Entry 5Y97 (X-ray diffraction, 3.05 A resolution); this record covers chains B and C of the 3 polymer chains in the assembly.

== Chain B ==
Protein: Seed lectin
Source organism: Trichosanthes anguina
UniProtKB: U3KRF8 (SGSL_TRIAN); numbering as in UniProt (aligned over 47-255)
Amino-acid sequence (209 residues; numbered 47 to 255; the number before each row is that of its first residue):
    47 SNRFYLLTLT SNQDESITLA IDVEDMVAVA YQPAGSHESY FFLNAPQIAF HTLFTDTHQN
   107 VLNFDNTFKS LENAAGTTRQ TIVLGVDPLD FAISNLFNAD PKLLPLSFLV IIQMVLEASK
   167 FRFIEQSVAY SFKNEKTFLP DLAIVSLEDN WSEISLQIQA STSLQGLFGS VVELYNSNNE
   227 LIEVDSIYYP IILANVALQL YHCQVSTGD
Unresolved in the structure: 47, 254-255

== Chain C ==
Protein: Seed lectin
Source organism: Trichosanthes anguina
UniProtKB: U3KRF8 (SGSL_TRIAN); residues 1-264 here correspond to UniProt positions 256-519 (UniProt number = residue number + 255)
Amino-acid sequence (264 residues; row label = number of the first residue in the row):
     1 NECLVETRTT RISGRDALCV DVAGALTSDG SRLILYPCGQ QVNQKWTFHS DGTVRSLGKC
    61 LATNNSKFGN LVVIYDCSKL AAEDISWDVS VGGTIMNPNY EDLALTSNKA TRSTNLTMEV
   121 NTYSASQGWR VGNYVQPIIG SIVGLDDMCL EATDGNTNMW LEECVPNQRE QSWALYSDGT
   181 IRVDDNRELC VTASSSTYDN WKVITILNCD GSNNQRWVFL ADGSISTPGN QRLAMDVARS
   241 DVDLKKIILH RPHGDLNQQW VLFY
Swiss-Prot annotation at these positions:
  - binding site (a carbohydrate): Asp21 to Gly24, Gln41 to Asn43, Asp199, Asp236 to Arg239, His250 to His253, Asn257
  - glycosylation: Asn115 (N-linked (GlcNAc...) asparagine)
Disulfides: Cys60-Cys77
Small-molecule neighbours: N-acetylglucosamine (NAG; 2-acetamido-2-deoxy-beta-D-glucopyranose): Arg32, Leu71, Asn115
What the authors report for this chain:
  - binding site for beta-D-galactopyranose: Gly24 (from molecular simulation)
  - binding site for beta-D-galactopyranose: Tyr36 (proposed by the authors, not directly observed)

== Chain B / chain C interface ==
Inter-chain disulfides: Cys249(B)-Cys3(C)
Pairs across the interface (62):
  Arg168(B) - Ala221(C)  hydrogen bond (side chain-backbone)
  Arg168(B) - Asp222(C)
  Arg168(B) - Gly223(C)
  Phe169(B) - Phe263(C)  hydrophobic
  Phe169(B) - Tyr264(C)
  Gln172(B) - Val143(C)
  Gln172(B) - Asp147(C)  hydrogen bond
  Gln172(B) - Val261(C)
  Gln172(B) - Phe263(C)
  Ser173(B) - Phe263(C)
  Tyr176(B) - Val143(C)
  Tyr176(B) - Asp147(C)
  Tyr176(B) - Cys149(C)
  Tyr176(B) - Cys164(C)  hydrophobic
  Lys179(B) - Asp146(C)  hydrogen bond (side chain-backbone)
  Lys179(B) - Glu163(C)  salt bridge
  Leu193(B) - Tyr264(C)
  Leu202(B) - Asn1(C)
  Leu202(B) - Glu2(C)
  Ala206(B) - Glu2(C)
  Ala206(B) - Cys3(C)
  Ala206(B) - Val5(C)
  Ser209(B) - Cys3(C)  hydrogen bond (side chain-backbone)
  Ser209(B) - Leu4(C)
  Ser209(B) - Val5(C)  hydrogen bond (side chain-backbone)
  Leu210(B) - Val5(C)
  Leu210(B) - Glu6(C)
  Leu210(B) - Arg8(C)
  Leu210(B) - His49(C)
  Leu210(B) - Ser50(C)
  Gln211(B) - Trp87(C)
  Gln211(B) - Asp88(C)
  Gln211(B) - Val89(C)  hydrogen bond (side chain-backbone)
  Leu213(B) - Arg8(C)
  Leu213(B) - Phe48(C)  hydrophobic
  Leu213(B) - Val131(C)  hydrophobic
  Phe214(B) - Arg8(C)
  Gly215(B) - Val5(C)
  Tyr221(B) - Tyr264(C)
  Asn222(B) - Tyr264(C)
  Ser223(B) - Tyr264(C)
  Ile228(B) - Tyr134(C)
  Asp231(B) - Arg8(C)  salt bridge
  Asp231(B) - Thr10(C)
  Asp231(B) - Gly132(C)
  Asp231(B) - Asn133(C)  hydrogen bond (side chain-backbone)
  Ser232(B) - Val131(C)  hydrogen bond (side chain-backbone)
  Tyr234(B) - Val89(C)
  Tyr234(B) - Ser90(C)
  Tyr234(B) - Arg130(C)
  Tyr234(B) - Val131(C)
  Tyr235(B) - Arg130(C)
  Tyr235(B) - Gly132(C)
  Tyr235(B) - Asn133(C)
  Tyr235(B) - Tyr134(C)  hydrogen bond (side chain-backbone)
  Pro236(B) - Leu262(C)  hydrophobic
  Ile237(B) - Tyr264(C)  hydrophobic
  Leu239(B) - Val91(C)  hydrophobic
  Leu239(B) - Phe219(C)
  Leu239(B) - Ala221(C)
  Asn241(B) - Tyr264(C)  hydrogen bond
  Cys249(B) - Cys3(C)  disulfide
Other interface residues (no listed pair), chain B (33 interface residues in all): Ala175, Glu199, Leu227, Glu229, Ala240
Other interface residues (no listed pair), chain C (40 interface residues in all): Thr7, Ile138, Leu175, Leu220, Gln259

== In short ==
33 residues of chain B and 40 residues of chain C are in contact, with 1 disulfide bond, 10 hydrogen bonds and
2 salt bridges. Polar contacts include Lys179(B)-Glu163(C), Asp231(B)-Arg8(C) and Arg168(B)-Ala221(C). Bound
to chain C: N-acetylglucosamine. The paper reports a binding site for beta-D-galactopyranose at Gly24(C) and
Tyr36(C).
Here chain B is Seed lectin and chain C is Seed lectin, both from Trichosanthes anguina. Entry 5Y97 (Crystal
structure of snake gourd seed lectin in complex with lactose) was determined by X-ray diffraction together
with 5Y42 from the same study.
